4KLI - chains T and A of the 4 polymer chains in the assembly; structure by X-ray diffraction, 1.60 A resolution.

# Chain T
Molecule: 16-nt DNA strand
Sequence (16 nucleotides; numbered 1 to 16; the number before each row is that of its first residue):
     1 CCGACGGCGC ATCAGC

# Chain A
Molecule: DNA polymerase beta
Source organism: Homo sapiens
Notes: EC 2.7.7.7, 4.2.99.-
UniProt: P06746 (DPOLB_HUMAN); residue numbers follow UniProt; this construct covers 1-335
Chain sequence (335 residues; each row starts with the number of its first residue):
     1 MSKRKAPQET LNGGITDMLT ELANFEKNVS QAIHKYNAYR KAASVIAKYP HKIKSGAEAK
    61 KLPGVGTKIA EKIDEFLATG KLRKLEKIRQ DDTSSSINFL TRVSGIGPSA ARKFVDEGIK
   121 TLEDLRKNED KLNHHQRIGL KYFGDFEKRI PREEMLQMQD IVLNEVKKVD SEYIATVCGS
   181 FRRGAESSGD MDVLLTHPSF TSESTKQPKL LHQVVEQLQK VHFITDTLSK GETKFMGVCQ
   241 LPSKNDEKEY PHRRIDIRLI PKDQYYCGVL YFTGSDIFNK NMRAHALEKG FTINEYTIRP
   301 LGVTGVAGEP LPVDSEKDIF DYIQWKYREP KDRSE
Not modelled in the structure: 1-9
Curated features (UniProtKB/Swiss-Prot):
  - region: Arg183 to Asp192 (DNA-binding)
  - active site: Lys72 (Nucleophile)
  - binding site (K(+)): Lys60, Leu62, Val65, Thr101, Val103, Ile106
  - binding site (Na(+)): Lys60, Leu62, Val65, Thr101, Val103, Ile106
  - binding site (dATP): Arg149, Ser180, Arg183, Gly189, Asp190
  - binding site (dCTP): Arg149, Ser180, Arg183, Gly189, Asp190
  - binding site (dGTP): Arg149, Ser180, Arg183, Gly189, Asp190, Asp192
  - binding site (dTTP): Arg149, Ser180, Arg183, Gly189, Asp190
  - binding site (Mg(2+)): Asp190, Asp192, Asp256
  - modified residue: Lys72 (N6-acetyllysine), Arg83 (Omega-N-methylarginine), Arg152 (Omega-N-methylarginine)
  - cross-link (Glycyl lysine isopeptide (Lys-Gly)): Lys41 (interchain with G-Cter in ubiquitin), Lys61 (interchain with G-Cter in ubiquitin), Lys81 (interchain with G-Cter in ubiquitin)
Ion coordination: Na+ site 1: Lys60, Leu62, Val65 (shared with 1 residue of chain D); Na+ site 2: Thr101, Val103, Ile106 (shared with 1 residue of chain P); Na+ site 3: Asp190, Asp192, Asp256 (shared with 2 residues of chain P); Mg2+: Asp190, Asp192 (together with pyrophosphate) (shared with 1 residue of chain P)
Residues lining bound ligands: pyrophosphate (PPV): Arg149, Gly179, Ser180, Arg183, Ser188, Gly189, Asp190, Asp192, Ser275

# How chain T and chain A interact
Contacting residue pairs (27; chain T residue first):
  DC5(T) - His34(A)  stacking on the base
  DC5(T) - Leu287(A)  phosphate contact
  DG6(T) - Asn279(A)  base contact
  DG6(T) - Lys280(A)  salt bridge to the phosphate
  DG6(T) - Arg283(A)  hydrogen bond to the base
  DG6(T) - Leu287(A)  phosphate contact
  DG7(T) - Tyr271(A)  base contact
  DG7(T) - Arg283(A)  hydrogen bond to the sugar
  DG7(T) - Leu287(A)  phosphate contact
  DG7(T) - Thr292(A)  hydrogen bond to the phosphate
  DG7(T) - Ile293(A)  sugar contact
  DG7(T) - Asn294(A)  phosphate contact
  DC8(T) - Asn294(A)  hydrogen bond to the phosphate
  DC8(T) - Glu295(A)  sugar contact
  DG9(T) - Thr233(A)  hydrogen bond to the phosphate
  DG9(T) - Lys234(A)  phosphate contact
  DG9(T) - Arg258(A)  sugar contact
  DG9(T) - Tyr296(A)  hydrogen bond to the phosphate
  DC10(T) - Ser229(A)  phosphate contact
  DC10(T) - Lys230(A)  hydrogen bond to the phosphate
  DC10(T) - Gly231(A)  phosphate contact
  DC10(T) - Glu232(A)  hydrogen bond to the phosphate
  DC10(T) - Thr233(A)  hydrogen bond to the phosphate
  DC10(T) - Lys234(A)  hydrogen bond to the phosphate
  DA11(T) - Ser229(A)  sugar contact
  DA11(T) - Lys230(A)  hydrogen bond to the phosphate
  DT12(T) - Asn133(A)  phosphate contact
Also at the interface, not in a pair above, chain A (22 interface residues in all): His134, Ala284, Arg299

# In short
Chain T and chain A form an interface of 8 and 22 residues respectively, with 11 hydrogen bonds, 1 salt bridge
and 1 aromatic stacking contact. Among the polar pairs are DG6(T)-Arg283(A), DG7(T)-Arg283(A) and
DG7(T)-Thr292(A). Ligands of chain A: pyrophosphate.
Here chain T is a 16-nt DNA strand and chain A is DNA polymerase beta (Homo sapiens). Entry 4KLI (DNA
polymerase beta matched product complex with Mg2+, 90 s) was determined by X-ray diffraction together with
4KLD, 4KLE, 4KLF, 4KLG, 4KLH, 4KLJ and 8 further entries from the same study.
